Entry 6YBB (X-ray diffraction, 2.90 A resolution); this record covers chains B and D of the 6 polymer chains in the assembly.

Chain B:
Name: Bacterial cellulose secretion regulator BcsQ, R156E mutant
Source organism: Escherichia coli
UniProtKB: A0A0B1KWQ0 (A0A0B1KWQ0_ECOLX); numbering as in UniProt (aligned over 1-250)
Chain sequence (250 residues; numbered 1 to 250; the number before each row is that of its first residue):
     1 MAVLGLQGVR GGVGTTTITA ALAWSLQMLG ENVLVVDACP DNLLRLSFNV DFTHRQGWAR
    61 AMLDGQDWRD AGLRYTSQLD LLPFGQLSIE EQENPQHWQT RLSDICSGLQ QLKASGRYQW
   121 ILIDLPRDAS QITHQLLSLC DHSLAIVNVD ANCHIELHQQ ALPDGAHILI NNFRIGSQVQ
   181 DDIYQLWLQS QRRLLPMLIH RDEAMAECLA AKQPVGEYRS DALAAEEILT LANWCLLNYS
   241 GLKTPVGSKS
Disordered / not traced: 1, 245-250
Construct notes: engineered mutation Glu156 (Arg in A0A0B1KWQ0)
Ion coordination: Mg2+: Thr16 (together with ATP)
Small-molecule neighbours:
  - ATP (adenosine-5'-triphosphate), molecule 1: Arg10, Gly11, Asp150, Ala151, Asn152
  - ATP, molecule 2: Gly11, Gly12, Val13, Gly14, Thr15, Thr16, Thr17, Asp41, Leu43, Asn171, Asn172, Ile199, His200, Arg201, Asp202, Met205, Ala206, Leu209

Chain D:
Name: Bacterial cellulose secretion regulator BcsR
Source organism: Escherichia coli
UniProtKB: J7QAC9 (J7QAC9_ECOLX); numbering as in UniProt (aligned over 1-62)
Chain sequence (67 residues; each row starts with the number of its first residue; numbers below 1 keep their minus sign (Gly-4 is residue -4)):
    -4 GPMGSMNNNE PDTLPDPAIG YIFQNDIVAL KQAFSLPDID YADISQREQL AAALKRWPLL
    56 AEFAQQK
Disordered / not traced: -4 to 8, 60-62
Construct notes: expression tag (-4 to 0)

How chain B and chain D interact:
Contacting residue pairs (20):
  Ala151(B) - Leu54(D)  hydrophobic
  His154(B) - Leu55(D)
  His154(B) - Phe58(D)
  Ile155(B) - Leu54(D)  hydrophobic
  Ile155(B) - Phe58(D)  hydrophobic
  His158(B) - Phe58(D)
  Gln178(B) - Arg51(D)  hydrogen bond
  Val179(B) - Trp52(D)  hydrophobic
  Asp182(B) - Ala48(D)
  Asp182(B) - Arg51(D)  salt bridge
  Asp182(B) - Trp52(D)  hydrogen bond
  Asp182(B) - Leu55(D)
  Gln185(B) - Gln41(D)
  Gln185(B) - Gln44(D)
  Leu186(B) - Leu45(D)  hydrophobic
  Leu186(B) - Leu49(D)  hydrophobic
  Leu186(B) - Leu55(D)  hydrophobic
  Gln189(B) - Ala37(D)
  Gln189(B) - Gln41(D)
  Gln189(B) - Leu45(D)
Other interface residues (no listed pair), chain B (11 interface residues in all): Ile183

In short:
Chain B and chain D each contribute 11 residues to their interface; the contacts include 2 hydrogen bonds and
1 salt bridge. Among the polar pairs are Asp182(B)-Arg51(D), Gln178(B)-Arg51(D) and Asp182(B)-Trp52(D). Chain
B binds ATP.
Chain B is Bacterial cellulose secretion regulator BcsQ, R156E mutant and chain D is Bacterial cellulose
secretion regulator BcsR, both from Escherichia coli; the structure, Crystal structure of a native BcsE
(217-523) - BcsR-BcsQ (R156E mutant) complex with c-di-GMP and ATP ..., was determined by X-ray diffraction,
deposited together with 6YAR, 6YAY, 6YB3, 6YB5 and 6YBU.
